Entry 3U6X (X-ray diffraction, 2.60 A resolution); this record covers chains D and Y of the 12 polymer chains in the assembly.

[Chain D]
Molecule: BPP
Organism: Lactococcus phage TP901-1
Notes: fragment: orf49
UniProtKB: Q9G096 (Q9G096_9CAUD); numbering as in UniProt (aligned over 1-163)
Chain sequence (164 residues; each row starts with the number of its first residue):
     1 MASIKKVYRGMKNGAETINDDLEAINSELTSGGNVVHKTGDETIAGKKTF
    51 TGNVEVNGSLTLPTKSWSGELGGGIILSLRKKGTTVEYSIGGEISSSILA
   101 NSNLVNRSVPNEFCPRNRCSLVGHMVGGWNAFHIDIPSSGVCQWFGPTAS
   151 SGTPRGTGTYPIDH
Unresolved in the structure: 1
Sequence notes: expression tag (164)

[Chain Y]
Molecule: ORF48
Organism: Lactococcus phage TP901-1
Notes: fragment: orf48 195-299
UniProtKB: Q9AZ56 (Q9AZ56_9CAUD); residues 195-299 here = UniProt positions 195-299
Chain sequence (105 residues; numbered 195 to 299; the number before each row is that of its first residue):
   195 GFKFVLEHDSEYQPEVKVTSYKNAIGTETDGFDSGPVFGGGTIYNVPVSL
   245 SYDRQKVYVEMPKSYTLAGDIILIDDGTLLVIKETQVLCFKMSDAKITKG
   295 YVFVA

[Interface between chain D and chain Y]
Contacting residue pairs - 26 pairs, chain D then chain Y:
  Lys6(D) - Asp269(Y)  salt bridge
  Tyr8(D) - Ile219(Y)
  Tyr8(D) - Ile268(Y)  hydrophobic
  Tyr8(D) - Thr272(Y)
  Tyr8(D) - Leu274(Y)  hydrophobic
  Arg9(D) - Ile219(Y)
  Arg9(D) - Gly220(Y)
  Arg9(D) - Asp264(Y)  salt bridge
  Arg9(D) - Ile266(Y)
  Arg9(D) - Leu274(Y)
  Arg9(D) - Ile276(Y)
  Gly10(D) - Tyr215(Y)  hydrogen bond (backbone-side chain)
  Gly10(D) - Ala218(Y)
  Gly10(D) - Ile219(Y)  hydrogen bond (backbone-backbone)
  Gly10(D) - Thr221(Y)
  Gly10(D) - Leu274(Y)
  Gly10(D) - Ile276(Y)
  Gly10(D) - Val281(Y)
  Met11(D) - Tyr215(Y)
  Met11(D) - Ala218(Y)
  Met11(D) - Ile219(Y)  hydrophobic
  Lys12(D) - Thr213(Y)  hydrogen bond
  Lys12(D) - Tyr215(Y)  hydrogen bond (backbone-side chain)
  Lys12(D) - Cys283(Y)
  Lys12(D) - Lys285(Y)
  Ala15(D) - Phe232(Y)  hydrophobic
Interface residues without a listed pair, chain D (10 interface residues in all): Asn13, Gly14, Ile18
Interface residues without a listed pair, chain Y (19 interface residues in all): Gly233, Ile237

[Summary]
The interface between chain D and chain Y involves 10 residues on one side and 19 on the other, with 4
hydrogen bonds and 2 salt bridges. Polar pairs include Lys6(D)-Asp269(Y), Arg9(D)-Asp264(Y) and
Gly10(D)-Tyr215(Y).
Chain D is BPP and chain Y is ORF48, both from Lactococcus phage TP901-1; the structure, Phage TP901-1
baseplate tripod, was determined by X-ray diffraction together with 4V96 and 3UH8 from the same study.
